PDB entry 1FJG | X-ray diffraction, 3.00 A resolution | chains A and Q of the 22 polymer chains in the assembly

# Chain A
Molecule: 16S ribosomal RNA
From: Thermus thermophilus
Sequence (1522 nucleotides; row label = number of the first residue in the row; note: 42 numbers in that range are skipped by the numbering (no residue carries them; nothing is unmodelled there); a row labelled like 190A-190L holds insertion residues (190A, then the next letters in order); numbering starts at 0):
     0 UUUGUUGGAG AGUUUGAUCC UGGCUCAGGG UGAACGCUGG CGGCGUGCCU AAGACAUGCA
    60 AGUCGUGCGG G
    73 CCGCGGGGUU UU
    88 ACUCCG
    95 UGGUC
   101 AGCGGCGGAC GGGUGAGUAA CGCGUGGGU
  129A G
   130 ACCUACCCGG AAGAGGGGGA CAACCCGGGG AAACUCGGGC UAAUCCCCCA UGUGGACCCG
   190 C
190A-190L CCCUUGGGGUGU
   191 GUCCAAAGGG CUUU
   216 GCCCGCUUCC GGAUGGGCCC GCGUCCCAUC AGCUAGUUGG UGGGGUAAUG GCCCACCAAG
   276 GCGACGACGG GUAGCCGGUC UGAGAGGAUG GCCGGCCACA GGGGCACUGA GACACGGGCC
   336 CCACUCCUAC GGGAGGCAGC AGUUAGGAAU CUUCCGCAAU GGGCGCAAGC CUGACGGAGC
   396 GACGCCGCUU GGAGGAAGAA GCCCUUCGGG GUGUAAACUC CUGAA
   442 CCCGGGACGA AACCCCCGAC GA
   474 GGGGACUGAC GGUACCGGG
   494 GUAAUAGCGC CGGCCAACUC CGUGCCAGCA GCCGCGGUAA UACGGAGGGC GCGAGCGUUA
   554 CCCGGAUUCA CUGGGCGUAA AGGGCGUGUA GGCGGCCUGG GGCGUCCCAU GUGAAAGACC
   614 ACGGCUCAAC CGUGGGGGAG CGUGGGAUAC GCUCAGGCUA GACGGUGGGA GAGGGUGGUG
   674 GAAUUCCCGG AGUAGCGGUG AAAUGCGCAG AUACCGGGAG GAACGCCGAU GGCGAAGGCA
   734 GCCACCUGGU CCACCCGUGA CGCUGAGGCG CGAAAGCGUG GGGAGCAAAC CGGAUUAGAU
   794 ACCCGGGUAG UCCACGCCCU AAACGAUGCG CGCUAGGUCU CUGGGUCU
   848 CCUGGGGGCC GAAGCUAACG CGUUAAGCGC GCCGCCUGGG GAGUACGGCC GCAAGGCUGA
   908 AACUCAAAGG AAUUGACGGG GGCCCGCACA AGCGGUGGAG CAUGUGGUUU AAUUCGAAGC
   968 AACGCGAAGA ACCUUACCAG GCCUUGACAU GCUAGG
 1003A G
  1004 AACCCGGGUG AAAGCCUGGG GUGCCCC
1030A-1030D GCGA
  1031 GGGGAGCCCU AGCACAGGUG CUGCAUGGCC GUCGUCAGCU CGUGCCGUGA GGUGUUGGGU
  1091 UAAGUCCCGC AACGAGCGCA ACCCCCGCCG UUAGUUGCCA GCGGUUCGGC CGGGCACUCU
  1151 AACGGGACUG CCCGCGAAA
  1171 GCGGGAGGAA GGAGGGGACG ACGUCUGGUC AGCAUGGCCC UUACGGCCUG GGCGACACAC
  1231 GUGCUACAAU GCCCACUACA AAGCGAUGCC ACCCGGCAAC GGGGAGCUAA UCGCAAAAAG
  1291 GUGGGCCCAG UUCGGAUUGG GGUCUGCAAC CCGACCCCAU GAAGCCGGAA UCGCUAGUAA
  1351 UCGCGGAUCA G
 1361A C
  1362 CAUGCCGCGG UGAAUACGUU CCCGGGCCUU GUACACACCG CCCGUCACGC CAUGGGAGCG
  1422 GGCUCUACCC GAAGUCGCCG GG
  1446 AGCCUACGGG
  1459 CAGGCGCCGA GGGUAGGGCC CGUGACUGGG GCGAAGUCGU AACAAGGUAG CUGUACCGGA
  1519 AGGUGCGGCU GGAUCACCUC CUUUCU
Disordered / not traced: 0-4, 1535-1544
Bound ions: Mg2+ site 1: U12, G22; Mg2+ site 2 near U14 (its only coordinating residue here); Mg2+ site 3 near G21 (its only coordinating residue here); Mg2+ site 4: G61, U62, G105; Mg2+ site 5: G69, G70, U98; Mg2+ site 6: C106, G107, A325; Mg2+ site 7: G107, G326; Mg2+ site 8: G107, G108, G326; Mg2+ site 9: G108, A109; Mg2+ site 10: A109, G331; Mg2+ site 11: A109, G324, G326; Mg2+ site 12: A116, G117, G289; 63 more Mg2+ sites not listed
Residues lining bound ligands:
  - paromomycin (PAR): C1404, G1405, U1406, C1407, A1408, C1409, G1489, C1490, G1491, A1492, A1493, G1494, U1495, C1496
  - spectinomycin (SCM): C1063, G1064, C1066, G1068, C1069, A1191, C1192, G1193, U1194, G1386, G1387, C1388
  - streptomycin (SRY): U12, U13, U14, C526, G527, C912, A913, A914, A915, C1490, G1491
What the authors report for this chain:
  - binding site for Fragment of messenger RNA: G693, G926, C1400, C1402, C1403
  - Mg2+ coordination: G1401
  - binding site for spectinomycin: G1064, C1192
  - binding site for paromomycin: A1408, G1491, A1493
  - conformationally variable residues (side-chain flip): A1492, A1493
  - contacts within the chain: G1064-C1192 (hydrogen bond)

# Chain Q
Protein: 30S ribosomal protein S17
From: Thermus thermophilus
Sequence (105 residues; each row starts with the number of its first residue):
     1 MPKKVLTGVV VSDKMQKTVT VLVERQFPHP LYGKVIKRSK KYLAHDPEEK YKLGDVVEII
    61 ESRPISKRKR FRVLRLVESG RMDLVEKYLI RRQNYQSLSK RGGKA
Disordered / not traced: 1
Bound ions: Mg2+: Ser39 (shared with C280(A) of chain A)

# Chain A / chain Q interface
Residue-residue contacts (97; chain A residue first):
  G127(A) - Pro2(Q)  hydrogen bond to the sugar
  G127(A) - Glu61(Q)  hydrogen bond to the base
  G128(A) - Pro2(Q)  sugar contact
  G128(A) - Lys3(Q)  hydrogen bond to the phosphate
  U129(A) - Lys3(Q)  salt bridge to the phosphate
  A130(A) - Arg63(Q)  salt bridge to the phosphate
  A130(A) - Pro64(Q)  base contact
  U190E(A) - Ser62(Q)  base contact
  U190E(A) - Arg63(Q)  hydrogen bond to the sugar
  U190E(A) - Arg72(Q)  hydrogen bond to the base
  G190F(A) - Arg63(Q)  base contact
  C234(A) - Pro64(Q)  sugar contact
  C234(A) - Arg70(Q)  hydrogen bond to the phosphate
  C235(A) - Glu61(Q)  sugar contact
  C235(A) - Arg70(Q)  salt bridge to the phosphate
  C235(A) - Phe71(Q)  phosphate contact
  G236(A) - Lys40(Q)  salt bridge to the phosphate
  G236(A) - Tyr42(Q)  hydrogen bond to the phosphate
  C237(A) - Arg25(Q)  hydrogen bond to the phosphate
  C237(A) - Lys40(Q)  salt bridge to the phosphate
  C237(A) - Tyr42(Q)  phosphate contact
  G238(A) - Arg25(Q)  salt bridge to the phosphate
  A246(A) - Leu98(Q)  sugar contact
  A246(A) - Ser99(Q)  sugar contact
  G247(A) - Ser99(Q)  phosphate contact
  G247(A) - Lys100(Q)  hydrogen bond to the phosphate
  U253(A) - Met15(Q)  sugar contact
  U253(A) - Lys67(Q)  salt bridge to the phosphate
  U253(A) - Arg68(Q)  phosphate contact
  G254(A) - Met15(Q)  sugar contact
  G254(A) - Gln16(Q)  hydrogen bond to the sugar
  G254(A) - Thr18(Q)  hydrogen bond to the sugar
  G254(A) - Ser66(Q)  hydrogen bond to the phosphate
  G254(A) - Lys67(Q)  phosphate contact
  G254(A) - Arg68(Q)  phosphate contact
  G254(A) - Lys69(Q)  hydrogen bond to the phosphate
  G255(A) - Gln16(Q)  hydrogen bond to the sugar
  G255(A) - Lys17(Q)  hydrogen bond to the phosphate
  G255(A) - Ile65(Q)  phosphate contact
  G255(A) - Ser66(Q)  phosphate contact
  G255(A) - Lys69(Q)  salt bridge to the phosphate
  U256(A) - Lys17(Q)  salt bridge to the phosphate
  U264(A) - Arg63(Q)  sugar contact
  U264(A) - Pro64(Q)  hydrogen bond to the sugar
  G265(A) - Pro64(Q)  sugar contact
  G265(A) - Ile65(Q)  phosphate contact
  G265(A) - Ser66(Q)  sugar contact
  G265(A) - Lys67(Q)  hydrogen bond to the sugar
  G266(A) - Ile65(Q)  phosphate contact
  G266(A) - Lys67(Q)  phosphate contact
  C267(A) - Lys67(Q)  phosphate contact
  A273(A) - Gln16(Q)  sugar contact
  G275(A) - Lys14(Q)  phosphate contact
  G275(A) - Met15(Q)  phosphate contact
  G276(A) - Ser12(Q)  hydrogen bond to the phosphate
  G276(A) - Met15(Q)  sugar contact
  G276(A) - Thr20(Q)  phosphate contact
  G276(A) - Arg68(Q)  hydrogen bond to the phosphate
  C277(A) - Lys41(Q)  salt bridge to the phosphate
  C277(A) - Arg68(Q)  salt bridge to the phosphate
  G278(A) - Lys41(Q)  salt bridge to the phosphate
  G278(A) - Tyr95(Q)  base contact
  A279(A) - Arg91(Q)  salt bridge to the phosphate
  A279(A) - Tyr95(Q)  hydrogen bond to the phosphate
  A279(A) - Leu98(Q)  base contact
  C280(A) - Arg38(Q)  base contact
  C280(A) - Ser39(Q)  hydrogen bond to the base
  C280(A) - Arg91(Q)  base contact
  C564(A) - Leu31(Q)  sugar contact
  C564(A) - Tyr32(Q)  sugar contact
  G581(A) - Ala105(Q)  hydrogen bond to the base
  U582(A) - Ile90(Q)  sugar contact
  U582(A) - Asn94(Q)  hydrogen bond to the sugar
  U582(A) - Ala105(Q)  base contact
  A583(A) - Ile90(Q)  sugar contact
  A583(A) - Arg91(Q)  sugar contact
  A583(A) - Asn94(Q)  hydrogen bond to the sugar
  G585(A) - Lys34(Q)  hydrogen bond to the phosphate
  C586(A) - Lys34(Q)  salt bridge to the phosphate
  G597(A) - Val35(Q)  sugar contact
  G635(A) - Pro2(Q)  sugar contact
  U636(A) - Pro2(Q)  sugar contact
  G760(A) - Asn94(Q)  hydrogen bond to the base
  G760(A) - Ser97(Q)  hydrogen bond to the base
  G760(A) - Leu98(Q)  sugar contact
  G760(A) - Gly103(Q)  base contact
  G760(A) - Lys104(Q)  hydrogen bond to the base
  G760(A) - Ala105(Q)  hydrogen bond to the base
  G761(A) - Arg101(Q)  phosphate contact
  G761(A) - Gly102(Q)  sugar contact
  G761(A) - Gly103(Q)  hydrogen bond to the sugar
  G761(A) - Lys104(Q)  hydrogen bond to the sugar
  G761(A) - Ala105(Q)  hydrogen bond to the base
  C762(A) - Lys104(Q)  sugar contact
  G895(A) - Lys100(Q)  phosphate contact
  C896(A) - Lys100(Q)  salt bridge to the phosphate
  C897(A) - Arg101(Q)  salt bridge to the phosphate
Also at the interface, not in a pair above, chain A (51 interface residues in all): U252, G301, G584, U598, G644, C647, A759, C879
Also at the interface, not in a pair above, chain Q (52 interface residues in all): Lys4, Gln26, Pro28, Lys37, Leu43, Arg81, Lys87, Arg92

# In short
51 residues of chain A and 52 residues of chain Q are in contact; the contacts include 32 hydrogen bonds and
16 salt bridges. Among the polar pairs are G127(A)-Glu61(Q), U190E(A)-Arg72(Q) and C280(A)-Ser39(Q). The paper
reports a binding site for Fragment of messenger RNA at G693(A), G926(A) and C1400(A) among others; a binding
site for paromomycin at A1408(A), G1491(A) and A1493(A).
Here chain A is 16S ribosomal RNA and chain Q is 30S ribosomal protein S17, both from Thermus thermophilus.
Entry 1FJG (Structure of the thermus thermophilus 30S ribosomal subunit in complex with the antibiotics
streptomycin, spectinomycin, and ...) was determined by X-ray diffraction.
